PDB entry 4TYP | X-ray diffraction, 2.90 A resolution | chain C

# Chain C
Protein: Adenylate kinase
Organism: Bacillus subtilis 168
Notes: EC 2.7.4.3
Reference sequence: P16304 (KAD_BACSU); residue numbers follow UniProt; this construct covers 1-217
Amino-acid sequence (217 residues; numbered 1 to 217; the number before each row is that of its first residue):
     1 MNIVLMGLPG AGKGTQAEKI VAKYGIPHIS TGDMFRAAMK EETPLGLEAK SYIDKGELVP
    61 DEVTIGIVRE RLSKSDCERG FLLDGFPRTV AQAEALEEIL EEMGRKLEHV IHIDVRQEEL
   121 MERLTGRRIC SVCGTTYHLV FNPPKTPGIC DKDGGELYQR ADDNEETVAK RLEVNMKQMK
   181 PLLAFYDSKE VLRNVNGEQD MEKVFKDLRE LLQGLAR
Unresolved in the structure: 74-79, 130-135, 148-157, 213-217
Construct notes: engineered mutation Ile-3 (Leu in P16304), Ala-17 (Gly in P16304), Lys-19 (Arg in P16304), Ala-22 (Glu in P16304), Lys-23 (Asp in P16304), Arg-69 (Lys in P16304), Ser-73 (Gly in P16304), Ser-75 (Asp in P16304), Met-103 (Tyr in P16304), Arg-105 (Lys in P16304), Lys-106 (Pro in P16304), Leu-107 (Ile in P16304), Glu-108 (Asp in P16304), His-109 (Tyr in P16304), His-112 (Asn in P16304), Asp-114 (Glu in P16304), Arg-116 (Asp in P16304), Gln-117 (Lys in P16304), Glu-118 (Asp in P16304), Glu-119 (Val in P16304), Ala-169 (Ser in P16304), Met-179 (Thr in P16304), Lys-180 (Gln in P16304), Ala-184 (Asp in P16304), Asp-187 (Ser in P16304), Ser-188 (Glu in P16304), Glu-190 (Gly in P16304), Val-191 (Tyr in P16304), Arg-193 (Ala in P16304), Glu-198 (Gln in P16304), Met-201 (Ile in P16304), Glu-202 (Gln in P16304), Lys-203 (Asp in P16304), Phe-205 (Tyr in P16304), Lys-206 (Ala in P16304), Leu-208 (Val in P16304), Arg-209 (Lys in P16304), Glu-210 (Asp in P16304), Gln-213 (Gly in P16304), Ala-216 (Lys in P16304), Arg-217 (Lys in P16304)
Ligand contacts: bis(adenosine)-5'-pentaphosphate (AP5): Leu-8, Pro-9, Gly-10, Ala-11, Gly-12, Lys-13, Gly-14, Thr-15, Thr-31, Gly-32, Phe-35, Arg-36, Ile-53, Gly-56, Glu-57, Leu-58, Val-59, Thr-64, Gly-85, Phe-86, Arg-88, Gln-92, Arg-123, Leu-124, Arg-127, Thr-136, Tyr-137, His-138, Phe-141, Arg-160, Asp-162, Arg-171, Gly-197, Gln-199, Asp-200, Met-201, Val-204
Curated features (UniProtKB/Swiss-Prot):
  - region: Ser-30 to Val-59 (NMP), Gly-126 to Asp-163 (LID)
  - binding site (ATP): Gly-10 to Thr-15, Arg-127, Thr-136, Tyr-137, Gln-199
  - binding site (AMP): Thr-31, Arg-36, Glu-57 to Val-59, Gly-85 to Arg-88, Gln-92, Arg-160, Arg-171
  - binding site (Zn(2+)): Cys-130, Cys-133, Cys-150, Asp-153
Reported in the primary citation:
  - mutagenesis - H109Y/R193V: unchanged stability

# Overview
Bound to chain C: bis(adenosine)-5'-pentaphosphate. From UniProt: 10 ATP-binding residues, 12 AMP-binding
residues and 4 Zn2+-binding residues. The paper reports that H109Y/R193V leave stability unchanged.
Chain C is Adenylate kinase (Bacillus subtilis 168); the structure, Crystal structure of an adenylate kinase
mutant--AKm1, was determined by X-ray diffraction, deposited together with 4TYQ.
